8TMO - chains H and B of the 7 polymer chains in the assembly; structure by electron microscopy, 3.10 A resolution.

Chain H:
Name: sAB C18 Heavy Chain
From: Homo sapiens
Sequence (237 residues; each row starts with the number of its first residue; numbers below 1 keep their minus sign (Glu-2 is residue -2)):
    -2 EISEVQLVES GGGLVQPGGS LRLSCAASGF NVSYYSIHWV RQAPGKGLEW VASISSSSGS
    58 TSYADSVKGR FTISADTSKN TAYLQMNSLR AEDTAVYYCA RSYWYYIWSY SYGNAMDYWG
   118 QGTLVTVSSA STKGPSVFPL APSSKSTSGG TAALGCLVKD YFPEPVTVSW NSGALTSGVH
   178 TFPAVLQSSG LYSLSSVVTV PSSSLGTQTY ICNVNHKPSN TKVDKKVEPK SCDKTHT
Unresolved in the structure: -2 to 0, 127-234
Disulfide bonds: Cys22-Cys96

Chain B:
Name: Cobalt/magnesium transport protein CorA
From: Thermotoga maritima
Reference sequence: Q9WZ31 (CORA_THEMA); numbering as in UniProt (aligned over 1-351)
Sequence (373 residues; numbered -21 to 351; the number before each row is that of its first residue; numbers below 1 keep their minus sign (Met-21 is residue -21)):
   -21 MGSSHHHHHH SSGRENLYFQ GHMEEKRLSA KKGLPPGTLV YTGKYREDFE IEVMNYSIEE
    39 FREFKTTDVE SVLPFRDSST PTWINITGIH RTDVVQRVGE FFGIHPLVLE DILNVHQRPK
    99 VEFFENYVFI VLKMFTYDKN LHELESEQVS LILTKNCVLM FQEKIGDVFD PVRERIRYNR
   159 GIIRKKRADY LLYSLIDALV DDYFVLLEKI DDEIDVLEEE VLERPEKETV QRTHQLKRNL
   219 VELRKTIWPL REVLSSLYRD VPPLIEKETV PYFRDVYDHT IQIADTVETF RDIVSGLLDV
   279 YLSSVSNKTN EVMKVLTIIA TIFMPLTFIA GIYGMNFEYM PELRWKWGYP VVLAVMGVIA
   339 VIMVVYFKKK KWL
Unresolved in the structure: -21 to 0, 351
Construct notes: initiating methionine (-21); expression tag (-20 to 0)
UniProt features mapped onto this chain:
  - motif: Gly312 to Asn314 (Probable selectivity filter)
  - site: Asn288 (Essential for ion permeation), Leu294 (Important for closing the ion permeation pathway in the closed state), Thr295 (Threonine that confers selectivity for Co(2+) transport)
  - mutagenesis: Asp89 (D89F/K: Decreases ion transport), Asp253 (D253K: Increases protein stability. Decreases ion transport), Leu280 (L280A: Decreases ion transport), Asn288 (N288L: Abolishes Co(2+) uptake), Met291 (M291A: No effect on ion transport), Leu294 (L294A/V: Increases ion transport by suppression of an obstruction in the transmembrane ion permeation pathway), Thr295 (T295L: Strongly reduces Co(2+) uptake. Abolishes Co(2+) uptake; when associated with L-299; T295M: Strongly reduces Co(2+) uptake ...), Thr299 (T299L: Reduces Co(2+) uptake. Abolishes Co(2+) uptake; when associated with L-295; T299M: No effect on Co(2+) uptake; T299S: Abolishes Co(2+) uptake), Pro303 (P303A/G/I: Increases ion transport by suppression of a kink in the transmembrane ion permeation pathway), Thr305 (T305L: Abolishes Co(2+) uptake), Ile310 (I310A: Increases ion transport), Tyr311 (Y311A: Abolishes pentamerization. Abolishes ion transport; Y311F: No effect on pentamerization. No effect on ion transport), 7 further mutagenesis entries in UniProt

How chain H and chain B interact:
Residue-residue contacts (15):
  Tyr31(H) - Asp71(B)
  Tyr31(H) - Gln74(B)
  Tyr31(H) - Glu78(B)
  Tyr32(H) - Asp71(B)  hydrogen bond
  Ser55(H) - Pro13(B)
  Ser57(H) - Pro14(B)
  Tyr100(H) - Arg24(B)
  Trp101(H) - Leu12(B)  hydrophobic
  Trp101(H) - Pro13(B)
  Trp101(H) - Val18(B)
  Trp101(H) - Arg24(B)  hydrogen bond (backbone-side chain)
  Tyr102(H) - Arg24(B)
  Tyr103(H) - Thr20(B)
  Tyr109(H) - Lys9(B)  hydrogen bond
  Tyr109(H) - Val18(B)  hydrophobic
Other interface residues (no listed pair), chain H (10 interface residues in all): Ser52
Other interface residues (no listed pair), chain B (19 interface residues in all): Lys10, Gly11, Thr16, Tyr19, Gly21, Arg69, Thr70, Arg75, His94

Summary:
Chain H and chain B form an interface of 10 and 19 residues respectively; the contacts include 3 hydrogen
bonds. Among the polar pairs are Tyr32(H)-Asp71(B), Trp101(H)-Arg24(B) and Tyr109(H)-Lys9(B). Curated
annotation (UniProt) lists 19 mutagenesis sites on chain B.
Here chain H is sAB C18 Heavy Chain (Homo sapiens) and chain B is Cobalt/magnesium transport protein CorA
(Thermotoga maritima). Entry 8TMO (Cryo-EM structure of magnesium depleted CorA in complex with
conformation-specific synthetic antibody C18, State MGD-1C) was determined by electron microscopy.
